PDB entry 8EFO | electron microscopy, 2.80 A resolution | chains A and B of the 7 polymer chains in the assembly

[Chain A]
Molecule: Guanine nucleotide-binding protein G(i) subunit alpha-1
From: Homo sapiens
Reference sequence: P63096 (GNAI1_HUMAN); residue numbers follow UniProt; this construct covers 1-354
Amino-acid sequence (354 residues; row label = number of the first residue in the row):
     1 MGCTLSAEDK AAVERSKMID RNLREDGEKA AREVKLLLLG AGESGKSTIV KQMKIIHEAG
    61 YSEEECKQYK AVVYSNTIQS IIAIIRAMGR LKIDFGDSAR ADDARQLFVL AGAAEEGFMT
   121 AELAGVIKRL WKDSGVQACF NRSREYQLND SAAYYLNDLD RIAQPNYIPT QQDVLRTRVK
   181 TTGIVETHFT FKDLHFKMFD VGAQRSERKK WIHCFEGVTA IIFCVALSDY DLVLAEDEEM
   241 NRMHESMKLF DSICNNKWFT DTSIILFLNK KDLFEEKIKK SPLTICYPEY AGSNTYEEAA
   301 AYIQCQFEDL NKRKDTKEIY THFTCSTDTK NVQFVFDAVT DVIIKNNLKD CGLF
Disordered / not traced: 1-3, 56-181
Differences from the reference sequence: conflict Ala203 (Gly in P63096), Ser326 (Ala in P63096)

[Chain B]
Molecule: Guanine nucleotide-binding protein G(I)/G(S)/G(T) subunit beta-1
From: Rattus norvegicus
Reference sequence: P54311 (GBB1_RAT); residues 2-340 here = UniProt positions 2-340
Amino-acid sequence (353 residues; each row starts with the number of its first residue; numbers below 1 keep their minus sign (Met-12 is residue -12)):
   -12 MHHHHHHHHG SLLQSELDQL RQEAEQLKNQ IRDARKACAD ATLSQITNNI DPVGRIQMRT
    48 RRTLRGHLAK IYAMHWGTDS RLLVSASQDG KLIIWDSYTT NKVHAIPLRS SWVMTCAYAP
   108 SGNYVACGGL DNICSIYNLK TREGNVRVSR ELAGHTGYLS CCRFLDDNQI VTSSGDTTCA
   168 LWDIETGQQT TTFTGHTGDV MSLSLAPDTR LFVSGACDAS AKLWDVREGM CRQTFTGHES
   228 DINAICFFPN GNAFATGSDD ATCRLFDLRA DQELMTYSHD NIICGITSVS FSKSGRLLLA
   288 GYDDFNCNVW DALKADRAGV LAGHDNRVSC LGVTDDGMAV ATGSWDSFLK IWN
Disordered / not traced: -12 to 4
Differences from the reference sequence: expression tag (-12 to 1)

[How chain A and chain B interact]
Contacting residue pairs - 46 pairs, chain A then chain B:
  Ala12(A) with Asn88(B)
  Val13(A) with Asn88(B)
  Arg15(A) with Val90(B), hydrogen bond (side chain-backbone); His91(B)
  Ser16(A) with Asn88(B); Lys89(B), hydrogen bond (side chain-backbone)
  Ile19(A) with Lys89(B); Ala92(B), hydrophobic
  Asp20(A) with Lys89(B), salt bridge
  Leu23(A) with Gly53(B); Lys78(B); Ile80(B), hydrophobic; Lys89(B)
  Asp26(A) with Lys78(B), salt bridge
  Gly27(A) with Leu55(B)
  Thr182(A) with Asp118(B); Asn119(B)
  Gly183(A) with Leu117(B); Asp118(B); Asn119(B)
  Ile184(A) with Leu117(B)
  Glu186(A) with Arg96(B); Ser98(B)
  Phe199(A) with Trp99(B)
  Gln204(A) with Leu117(B), hydrogen bond (side chain-backbone)
  Ser206(A) with Tyr145(B); Gly162(B); Asp186(B)
  Glu207(A) with Asp186(B), hydrogen bond (backbone-side chain)
  Lys210(A) with Tyr145(B); Met188(B); Cys204(B); Asp228(B), salt bridge; Asn230(B), hydrogen bond
  Trp211(A) with Leu117(B), hydrophobic; Tyr145(B)
  His213(A) with Lys57(B); Trp332(B)
  Cys214(A) with Tyr59(B), hydrogen bond; Trp99(B)
  Phe215(A) with Trp99(B), hydrophobic; Leu117(B), hydrophobic
  Glu216(A) with Lys57(B), salt bridge; Trp332(B)
  Trp258(A) with Arg314(B); Trp332(B), hydrophobic
Interface residues without a listed pair, chain A (28 interface residues in all): Asn22, Arg24, Arg205, Gly217
Interface residues without a listed pair, chain B (32 interface residues in all): Arg52, Asp76, Thr87, Ser97, Met101, Thr143

[In short]
The interface between chain A and chain B involves 28 residues on one side and 32 on the other, with 6
hydrogen bonds and 4 salt bridges. Polar pairs include Asp20(A)-Lys89(B), Asp26(A)-Lys78(B) and
Lys210(A)-Asp228(B).
Here chain A is Guanine nucleotide-binding protein G(i) subunit alpha-1 (Homo sapiens) and chain B is Guanine
nucleotide-binding protein G(I)/G(S)/G(T) subunit beta-1 (Rattus norvegicus). Entry 8EFO (PZM21-bound
mu-opioid receptor-Gi complex) was determined by electron microscopy (same publication as 8EF5, 8EF6, 8EFB,
8EFL and 8EFQ).
